PDB entry 1QBA | X-ray diffraction, 1.85 A resolution | chain A

[Chain A]
Protein: Chitobiase
Source organism: Serratia marcescens
Notes: EC 3.2.1.52
Reference sequence: Q54468 (CHB_SERMA); residue numbers follow UniProt; this construct covers 28-885
Sequence (858 residues; row label = number of the first residue in the row):
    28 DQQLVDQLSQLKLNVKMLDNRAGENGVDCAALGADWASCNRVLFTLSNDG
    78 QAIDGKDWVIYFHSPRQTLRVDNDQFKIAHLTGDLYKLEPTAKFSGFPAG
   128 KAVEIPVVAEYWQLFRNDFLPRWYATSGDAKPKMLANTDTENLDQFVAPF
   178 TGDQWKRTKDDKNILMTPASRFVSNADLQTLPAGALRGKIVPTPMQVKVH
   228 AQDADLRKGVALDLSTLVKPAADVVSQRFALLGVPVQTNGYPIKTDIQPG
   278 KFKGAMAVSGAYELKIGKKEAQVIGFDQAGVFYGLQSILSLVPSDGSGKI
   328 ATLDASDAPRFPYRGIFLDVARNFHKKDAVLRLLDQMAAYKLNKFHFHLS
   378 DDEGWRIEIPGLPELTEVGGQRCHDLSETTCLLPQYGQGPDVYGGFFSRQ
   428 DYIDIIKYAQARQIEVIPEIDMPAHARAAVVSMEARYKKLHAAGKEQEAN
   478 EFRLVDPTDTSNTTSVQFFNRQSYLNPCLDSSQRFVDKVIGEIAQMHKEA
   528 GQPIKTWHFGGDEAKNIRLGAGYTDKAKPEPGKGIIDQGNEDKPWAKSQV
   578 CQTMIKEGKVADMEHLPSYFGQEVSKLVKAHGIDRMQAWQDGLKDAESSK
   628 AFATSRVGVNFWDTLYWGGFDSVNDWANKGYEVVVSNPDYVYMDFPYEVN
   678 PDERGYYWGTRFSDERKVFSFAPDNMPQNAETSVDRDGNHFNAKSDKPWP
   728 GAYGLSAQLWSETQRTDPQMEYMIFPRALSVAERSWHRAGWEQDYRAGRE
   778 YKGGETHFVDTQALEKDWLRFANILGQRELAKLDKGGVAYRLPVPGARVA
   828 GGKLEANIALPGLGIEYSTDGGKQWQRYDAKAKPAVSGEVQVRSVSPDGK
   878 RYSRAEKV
Disulfide bonds: Cys-56/Cys-66, Cys-400/Cys-408, Cys-505/Cys-578
Differences from the reference sequence: conflict Gly-566 (Ser in Q54468), Gly-828 (Ala in Q54468)
Curated features (UniProtKB/Swiss-Prot):
  - active site: Glu-540 (Proton donor)

[Summary]
Curated annotation (UniProt) lists active-site residue Glu-540.
Chain A is Chitobiase (Serratia marcescens); the structure, Bacterial chitobiase, glycosyl hydrolase family
20, was determined by X-ray diffraction, deposited together with 1QBB.
